7TKH - chains H and I of the 27 polymer chains in the assembly; structure by electron microscopy, 4.40 A resolution (low resolution: residue-level contacts below are approximate; hydrogen-bond / salt-bridge calls are withheld).

== Chain H ==
Molecule: ATP synthase subunit delta
Source organism: Saccharomyces cerevisiae
Reference sequence: Q12165 (ATPD_YEAST); residues 1-138 here correspond to UniProt positions 23-160 (UniProt number = residue number + 22)
Amino-acid sequence (138 residues; each row starts with the number of its first residue):
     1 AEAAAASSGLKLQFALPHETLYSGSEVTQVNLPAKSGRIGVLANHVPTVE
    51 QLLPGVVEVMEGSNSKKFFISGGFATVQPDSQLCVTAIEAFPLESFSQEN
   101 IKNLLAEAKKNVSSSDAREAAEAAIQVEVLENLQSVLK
Unresolved in the structure: 1-10, 24-25, 91, 98, 116-117, 137-138

== Chain I ==
Molecule: ATP synthase subunit epsilon
Source organism: Saccharomyces cerevisiae
Reference sequence: P21306 (ATP5E_YEAST); residues 1-61 here correspond to UniProt positions 2-62 (UniProt number = residue number + 1)
Amino-acid sequence (61 residues; numbered 1 to 61; the number before each row is that of its first residue):
     1 SAWRKAGISYAAYLNVAAQAIRSSLKTELQTASVLNRSQTDAFYTQYKNG
    51 TAASEPTPITK
Unresolved in the structure: 1-7, 24-26, 50-52
Swiss-Prot annotation at these positions:
  - modified residue: T51 (Phosphothreonine)

== How chain H and chain I interact ==
Residue-residue contacts (6; chain H residue first):
  S71(H) - L14(I)
  S95(H) - T27(I)
  S97(H) - T27(I)
  S97(H) - E28(I)
  S97(H) - L29(I)
  I101(H) - S23(I)
Interface residues without a listed pair, chain H (6 interface residues in all): E94, N100
Interface residues without a listed pair, chain I (6 interface residues in all): I21

== Overview ==
The chain H/chain I interface involves 6 residues from each chain.
Chain H is ATP synthase subunit delta and chain I is ATP synthase subunit epsilon, both from Saccharomyces
cerevisiae; the structure, Yeast ATP synthase State 2catalytic(b) with 10 mM ATP backbone model, was
determined by electron microscopy together with 7TJS, 7TJT, 7TJU, 7TJV, 7TJW, 7TJX and 30 further entries from
the same study.
